PDB entry 6CUF | electron microscopy, 4.00 A resolution | chains 8 and C of the 24 polymer chains in the assembly

# Chain 8
Protein: VRC03 heavy chain
Organism: Homo sapiens
Amino-acid sequence (128 residues; each row starts with the number of its first residue; a row labelled like 76A-76G holds insertion residues (76A, then the next letters in order)):
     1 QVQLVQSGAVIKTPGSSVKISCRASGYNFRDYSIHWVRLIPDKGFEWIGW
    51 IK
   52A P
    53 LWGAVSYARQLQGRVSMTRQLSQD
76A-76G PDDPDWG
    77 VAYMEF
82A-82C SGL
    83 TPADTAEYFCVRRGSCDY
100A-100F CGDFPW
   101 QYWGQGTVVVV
Disulfides: Cys22-Cys92, Cys98-Cys100A

# Chain C
Protein: Envelope glycoprotein gp120
Organism: Human immunodeficiency virus 1
UniProt: Q2N0S6 (Q2N0S6_9HIV1); the construct lacks a stretch of the UniProt sequence and is renumbered around it, so the offset changes along the chain: 31-141 = UniProt 30-140; 150-185 = UniProt 141-176; 187-309 = UniProt 186-308; 312-321 = UniProt 309-318; 2 more segments
Amino-acid sequence (473 residues; each row starts with the number of its first residue; note: 12 numbers in that range are skipped by the numbering (no residue carries them; nothing is unmodelled there); a row labelled like 185A-185I holds insertion residues (185A, then the next letters in order)):
    31 AENLWVTVYYGVPVWKDAETTLFCASDAKAYETEKHNVWATHACVPTDPN
    81 PQEIHLENVTEEFNMWKNNMVEQMHTDIISLWDQSLKPCVKLTPLCVTLQ
   131 CTNVTNNITDD
   150 MRGELKNCSFNMTTELRDKKQKVYSLFYRLDVVQIN
185A-185I ENQGNRSNN
   187 SNKEYRLINCNTSAITQACPKVSFEPIPIHYCAPAGFAILKCKDKKFNGT
   237 GPCPSVSTVQCTHGIKPVVSTQLLLNGSLAEEEVMIRSENITNNAKNILV
   287 QFNTPVQINCTRPNNNTRKSIRI
   312 GPGQAFYATG
  321A D
   322 IIGDIRQAHCNVSKATWNETLGKVVKQLRKHFGNNTIIRFANSSGGDLEV
   372 TTHSFNCGGEFFYCNTSGLFNSTWISN
   400 TSVQGSNSTGSNDSITLPCRIKQIINMWQRIGQAMYAPPIQGVIRCVSNI
   450 TGLILTRDGGSTNSTTETFRPGGGDMRDNWRSELYKYKVVKIEPLGVAPT
   500 RCKRRV
Unresolved in the structure: 185A-185I, 400-410
Sequence notes: conflict Asn332 (Thr330 in Q2N0S6), Cys501 (Ala498 in Q2N0S6)
Disulfides: Cys119-Cys205, Cys126-Cys196, Cys131-Cys157, Cys218-Cys247, Cys228-Cys239, Cys296-Cys331, Cys378-Cys445, Cys385-Cys418
Covalent attachments: N-acetylglucosamine (NAG) linked to Asn133, Asn156, Asn160, Asn197, Asn234, Asn262, Asn301, Asn355, Asn363, Asn386, Asn392, Asn448; glycan linked to Asn137, Asn276, Asn332
What the authors report for this chain:
  - mutagenesis - S241N: decreased binding to vFP16.02
  - mutagenesis - S241N: decreased binding to vFP20.01
  - post-translational modification sites: Asn88, Asn295, Asn448 (citing earlier work)

# How chain 8 and chain C interact
Residue-residue contacts (9):
  Gly26(8) - Glu64(C)
  Tyr27(8) - Lys65(C)
  Asn28(8) - Lys65(C)
  Pro76A(8) - Lys207(C)
  Asp76B(8) - Pro206(C)
  Asp76B(8) - Lys207(C)
  Asp76B(8) - Tyr318(C)  hydrogen bond
  Pro76D(8) - Lys65(C)  hydrogen bond (backbone-side chain)
  Asp76E(8) - Lys65(C)
Also at the interface, not in a pair above, chain C (6 interface residues in all): Ala316

# In short
Chain 8 and chain C form an interface of 7 and 6 residues respectively, with 2 hydrogen bonds. Polar contacts
include Pro76D(8)-Lys65(C) and Asp76B(8)-Tyr318(C). N-acetylglucosamine is covalently linked to Asn133(C),
Asn156(C), Asn160(C), Asn197(C), Asn234(C) and Asn262(C) and 6 more. The paper reports that S241N of chain C
reduces binding to vFP16.02; modification sites Asn88(C), Asn295(C) and Asn448(C).
Here chain 8 is VRC03 heavy chain (Homo sapiens) and chain C is Envelope glycoprotein gp120 (Human
immunodeficiency virus 1). Entry 6CUF (Cryo-EM structure at 4.2 A resolution of vaccine-elicited antibody
vFP1.01 in complex with HIV-1 Env BG505 ...) was determined by electron microscopy (same publication as 6CUE).
